PDB entry 3GM1 | X-ray diffraction, 2.95 A resolution | chains A and E of the 3 polymer chains in the assembly

Chain A:
Molecule: Protein tyrosine kinase 2 beta
From: Homo sapiens
Notes: EC 2.7.10.2; fragment: Focal Adhesion Targeting (FAT) Domain
UniProtKB: Q14289 (FAK2_HUMAN); numbering as in UniProt (aligned over 861-1009)
Sequence (153 residues; each row starts with the number of its first residue):
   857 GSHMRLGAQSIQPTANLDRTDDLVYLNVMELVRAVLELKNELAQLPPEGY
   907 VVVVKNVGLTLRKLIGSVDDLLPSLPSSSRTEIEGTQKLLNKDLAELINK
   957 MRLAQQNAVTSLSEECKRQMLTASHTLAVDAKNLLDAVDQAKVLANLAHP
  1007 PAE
Unresolved in the structure: 857-868, 1009
Construct notes: expression tag (857-860); engineered mutation Ala899 (Cys in Q14289)
UniProt features mapped onto this chain:
  - modified residue: Ser866 (Phosphoserine), Tyr881 (Phosphotyrosine)

Chain E:
Molecule: Paxillin
Notes: fragment: Paxillin LD4 Motif
UniProtKB: P49023 (PAXI_HUMAN); residues 262-274 here = UniProt positions 262-274
Sequence (13 residues; each row starts with the number of its first residue):
   262 ATRELDELMASLS
Unresolved in the structure: 262-263
UniProt features mapped onto this chain:
  - motif: Glu265 to Ser274 (LD motif 4)
  - modified residue: Ser272 (Phosphoserine)

How chain A and chain E interact:
Residue-residue contacts - 19 pairs, chain A then chain E:
  Pro869(A) with Asp267(E)
  Thr870(A) with Arg264(E), hydrogen bond (backbone-side chain); Asp267(E), hydrogen bond (backbone-side chain)
  Asn872(A) with Arg264(E), hydrogen bond
  Tyr881(A) with Arg264(E), hydrogen bond (side chain-backbone); Leu266(E)
  Val884(A) with Leu266(E), hydrophobic
  Met885(A) with Leu266(E), hydrophobic; Leu269(E), hydrophobic
  Val888(A) with Leu269(E), hydrophobic
  Val891(A) with Leu273(E), hydrophobic
  Leu892(A) with Leu269(E), hydrophobic; Leu273(E), hydrophobic
  Lys895(A) with Leu273(E)
  His981(A) with Leu273(E); Ser274(E)
  Ala984(A) with Leu273(E), hydrophobic
  Lys988(A) with Met270(E)
  Leu991(A) with Leu266(E), hydrophobic
Other interface residues (no listed pair), chain A (17 interface residues in all): Ala871, Arg875, Val985
Other interface residues (no listed pair), chain E (9 interface residues in all): Glu265, Ser272

Summary:
Chain A and chain E form an interface of 17 and 9 residues respectively, with 4 hydrogen bonds. Polar contacts
include Thr870(A)-Arg264(E), Thr870(A)-Asp267(E) and Asn872(A)-Arg264(E).
Chain A is Protein tyrosine kinase 2 beta (Homo sapiens) and chain E is Paxillin; the structure, Crystal
Structure of the Focal Adhesion Targeting (FAT) Domain of Pyk2 in Complex with Paxillin LD4 ..., was
determined by X-ray diffraction, deposited together with 3GM2 and 3GM3.
